7UGW - chains A and E of the 6 polymer chains in the assembly; structure by X-ray diffraction, 3.00 A resolution.

Chain A:
Name: DNA gyrase subunit A
From: Mycobacterium tuberculosis H37Rv
Notes: EC 5.6.2.2
UniProt: P9WG47 (GYRA_MYCTU); numbering as in UniProt (aligned over 2-501)
Amino-acid sequence (500 residues; each row starts with the number of its first residue):
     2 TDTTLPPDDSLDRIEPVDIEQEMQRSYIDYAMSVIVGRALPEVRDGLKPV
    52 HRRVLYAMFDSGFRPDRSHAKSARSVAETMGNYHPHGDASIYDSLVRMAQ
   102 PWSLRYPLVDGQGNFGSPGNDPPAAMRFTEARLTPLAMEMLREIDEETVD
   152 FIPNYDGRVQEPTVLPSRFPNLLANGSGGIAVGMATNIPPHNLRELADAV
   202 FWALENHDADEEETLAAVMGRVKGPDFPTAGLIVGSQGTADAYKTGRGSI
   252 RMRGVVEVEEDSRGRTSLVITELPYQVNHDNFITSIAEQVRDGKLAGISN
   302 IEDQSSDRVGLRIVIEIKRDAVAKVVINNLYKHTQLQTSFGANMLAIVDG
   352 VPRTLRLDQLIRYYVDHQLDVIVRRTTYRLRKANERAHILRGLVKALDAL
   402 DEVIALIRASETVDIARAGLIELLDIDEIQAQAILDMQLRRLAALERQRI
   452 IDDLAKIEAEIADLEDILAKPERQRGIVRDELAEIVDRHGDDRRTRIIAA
Not modelled in the structure: 2-14, 262-263
Sequence notes: engineered mutation Phe129 (Tyr in P9WG47)
Swiss-Prot annotation at these positions:
  - modified residue: Thr2 (N-acetylthreonine)
  - natural variant: Ala90 (A90V: Confers ciprofloxacin resistance, in clinical isolate), Ser91 (S91P: Confers ciprofloxacin resistance, in clinical isolate), Asp94 (D94A: Confers ciprofloxacin resistance, in clinical isolate; D94G: Confers ciprofloxacin resistance, in clinical isolate; D94H: Confers ciprofloxacin resistance, in clinical isolate ...)
  - mutagenesis: Thr80 (T80A: Slight resistance to fluoroquinolones. Hypersusceptibile, 2- to 14-fold higher sensitivity to fluoroquinolones, 2- to 8-fold more efficient in fluoroquinolone-induced DNA cleavage ...), Gly88 (G88A: Confers fluoroquinolone resistance, IC(50) is 2- to 26-fold higher than wild-type ...), Ala90 to Asp94 (80-fold increased resistance to fluoroquinolones, 32- to 64-fold reduction in fluoroquinolone-induced DNA cleavage), Ala90 (A90G: 4- to 16-fold more efficient in fluoroquinolone-induced DNA cleavage alone ...), Asp94 (D94G/H: 25- 45-fold increased resistance to fluoroquinolones, 4- to 8-fold reduction in fluoroquinolone-induced DNA cleavage ...)
From the paper describing this entry:
  - mutagenesis - Y129F: abolished catalytic activity (citing earlier work)
  - mutagenesis - G88C, G88S: increased growth with evybactin (chain E)
  - mutagenesis - G88C: increased growth in response to moxifloxacin
  - mutagenesis - G88S: decreased growth in response to moxifloxacin
  - mutagenesis - D94N: unchanged growth with evybactin (chain E)
  - mutagenesis - G88S (40-fold): decreased catalytic activity with evybactin (chain E)
  - mutagenesis - G88S: increased catalytic activity on moxifloxacin

Chain E:
Name: evybactin
From: Photorhabdus noenieputensis
Amino-acid sequence (12 residues; each row starts with the number of its first residue):
     1 XTRTXDSFGRSD
Modified residues: NLF (N-formyl-L-tryptophan) at position 1, A1AZ2 (3-methyl-D-histidine) at position 5; Arg3, Arg10 (D-arginine; DAR); Asp6, Asp12 (beta-L-aspartic acid; IAS); Ser7 (D-serine; DSN)
Glycans and other covalent adducts: covalent link Thr4-Asp12

Interface between chain A and chain E:
Residue-residue contacts (22; chain A residue first):
  Ile36(A) - NLF_1(E)
  Glu212(A) - Ser7(E)
  Val349(A) - Arg10(E)
  Asp350(A) - Arg10(E)
  Asp350(A) - Ser11(E)  hydrogen bond (side chain-backbone)
  Gly351(A) - NLF_1(E)
  Val352(A) - NLF_1(E)
  Val352(A) - Ser11(E)
  Pro353(A) - NLF_1(E)
  Pro353(A) - Arg3(E)
  Arg354(A) - NLF_1(E)
  Arg354(A) - Arg3(E)
  Arg354(A) - Thr4(E)
  Arg354(A) - Asp6(E)  hydrogen bond (side chain-backbone)
  Arg354(A) - Ser11(E)  hydrogen bond
  Arg354(A) - Asp12(E)
  Gln360(A) - Asp6(E)
  Gln360(A) - Ser7(E)
  Tyr364(A) - Asp6(E)
  Tyr364(A) - Ser7(E)  hydrogen bond (side chain-backbone)
  Tyr364(A) - Arg10(E)
  Asp367(A) - Arg10(E)
Other interface residues (no listed pair), chain A (15 interface residues in all): Met33, Val37, Arg45, His368
Other interface residues (no listed pair), chain E (9 interface residues in all): Gly9

In short:
15 residues of chain A face 9 of chain E across their interface; the contacts include 4 hydrogen bonds. Polar
contacts include Asp350(A)-Ser11(E), Arg354(A)-Asp6(E) and Arg354(A)-Ser11(E). The paper reports that G88C and
G88S of chain A increase growth with evybactin (chain E); Y129F of chain A abolishes catalytic activity.
Chain A is DNA gyrase subunit A (Mycobacterium tuberculosis H37Rv) and chain E is evybactin (Photorhabdus
noenieputensis); the structure, M. tuberculosis DNA gyrase cleavage core bound to DNA and evybactin, was
determined by X-ray diffraction.
